6I3O - chain A; structure by X-ray diffraction, 3.25 A resolution.

== Chain A ==
Protein: Putative pre-mRNA splicing factor
Organism: Chaetomium thermophilum (strain DSM 1495 / CBS 144.50 / IMI 039719)
UniProt: G0S700 (G0S700_CHATD); residues 546-1222 here = UniProt positions 546-1222
Chain sequence (677 residues; each row starts with the number of its first residue):
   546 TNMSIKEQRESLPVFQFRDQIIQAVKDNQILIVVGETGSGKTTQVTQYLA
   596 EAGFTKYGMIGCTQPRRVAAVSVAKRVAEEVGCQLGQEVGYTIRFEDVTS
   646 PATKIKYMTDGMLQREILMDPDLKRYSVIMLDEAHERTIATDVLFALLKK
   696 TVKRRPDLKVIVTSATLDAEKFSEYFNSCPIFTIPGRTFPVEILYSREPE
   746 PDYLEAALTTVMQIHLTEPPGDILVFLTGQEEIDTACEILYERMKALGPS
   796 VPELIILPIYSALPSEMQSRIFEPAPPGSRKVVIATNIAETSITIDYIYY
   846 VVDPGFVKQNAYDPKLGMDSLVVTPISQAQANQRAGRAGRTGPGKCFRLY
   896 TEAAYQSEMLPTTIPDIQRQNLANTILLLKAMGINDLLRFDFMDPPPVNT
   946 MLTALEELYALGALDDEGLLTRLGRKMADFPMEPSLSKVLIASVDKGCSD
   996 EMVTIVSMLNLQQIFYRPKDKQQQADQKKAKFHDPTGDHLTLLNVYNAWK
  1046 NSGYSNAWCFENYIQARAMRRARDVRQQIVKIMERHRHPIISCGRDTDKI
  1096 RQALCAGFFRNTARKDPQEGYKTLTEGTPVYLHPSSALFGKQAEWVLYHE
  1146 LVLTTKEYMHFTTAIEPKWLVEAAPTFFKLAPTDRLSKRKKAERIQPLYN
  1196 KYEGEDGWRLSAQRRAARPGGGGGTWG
Not modelled in the structure: 546-548, 731-734, 807-823, 853-869, 1113-1114, 1178-1222
Reported in the primary citation:
  - mutagenesis - S837A: increased catalytic activity
  - mutagenesis - S837G: increased catalytic activity on RNA
  - mutagenesis - S837P: abolished catalytic activity
  - mutagenesis - S837P: unchanged stability

== Overview ==
The paper reports that S837A increases catalytic activity; S837G increases catalytic activity on RNA.
Chain A is Putative pre-mRNA splicing factor (Chaetomium thermophilum (strain DSM 1495 / CBS 144.50 / IMI
039719)); the structure, Crystal structure of DEAH-box ATPase Prp22, was determined by X-ray diffraction,
deposited together with 6I3P, 6QID and 6QIE.
